4BB4 - chain A; structure by X-ray diffraction, 1.65 A resolution.

# Chain A
Name: Ephrin type-B receptor 4
Source organism: Homo sapiens
Notes: EC 2.7.10.1; fragment: kinase domain, residues 598-899
Reference sequence: P54760 (EPHB4_HUMAN); residues 598-899 here = UniProt positions 598-899
Amino-acid sequence (302 residues; row label = number of the first residue in the row):
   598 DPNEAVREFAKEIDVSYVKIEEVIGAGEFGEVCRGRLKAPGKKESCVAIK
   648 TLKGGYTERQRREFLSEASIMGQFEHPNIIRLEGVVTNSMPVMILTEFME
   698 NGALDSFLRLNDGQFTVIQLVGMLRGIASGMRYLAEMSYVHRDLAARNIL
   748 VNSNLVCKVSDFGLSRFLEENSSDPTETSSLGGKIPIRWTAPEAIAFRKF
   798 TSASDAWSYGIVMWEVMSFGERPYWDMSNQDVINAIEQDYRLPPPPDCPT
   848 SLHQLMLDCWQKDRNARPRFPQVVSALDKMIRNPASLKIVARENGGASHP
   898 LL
Not modelled in the structure: 598-605, 650-652, 765-779, 889-899
Construct notes: engineered mutation Glu774 (Tyr in P54760)
Curated features (UniProtKB/Swiss-Prot):
  - active site: Asp740 (Proton acceptor)
  - binding site (ATP): Ile621 to Val629, Lys647
  - modified residue (Phosphoserine): Ser769, Ser770
  - natural variant: Lys650 (K650N: In CMAVM2), Arg656 (R656W: In CMAVM2; uncertain significance), Glu664 (E664K: In CMAVM2), Ala725 (A725T: In CMAVM2; uncertain significance), Arg739 (R739Q: In LMPHM7), Asn745 (N745D: In CMAVM2), Ile782 (I782S: In LMPHM7), Pro789 (P789R: In CMAVM2; uncertain significance; P789S: In CMAVM2; uncertain significance), Asp802 (D802G: In CMAVM2), Gly807 (G807R: In CMAVM2; uncertain significance), Pro820 (P820L: In CMAVM2; uncertain significance; P820T: In CMAVM2; uncertain significance), Arg838 (R838W: In CMAVM2), 7 further natural variant entries in UniProt
Metal / ion sites: Mg2+: Asp740, Asp758
Residues lining bound ligands: 32W (N-(2-methoxyethyl)-4-[(6-pyridin-4-ylquinazolin-2-yl)amino]benzamide): Glu619, Val620, Ile621, Val629, Ala645, Lys647, Glu664, Met668, Ile691, Thr693, Glu694, Phe695, Met696, Glu697, Asn698, Gly699, Leu747, Ser757

# Summary
Chain A binds compound 32W. Asp740 and Asp758 coordinate Mg2+. From UniProt: active-site residue Asp740 and 10
ATP-binding residues.
Chain A is Ephrin type-B receptor 4 (Homo sapiens); the structure, ephB4 kinase domain inhibitor complex, was
determined by X-ray diffraction, deposited together with 4H58.
